6E0C - chains D and J of the 12 polymer chains in the assembly; structure by electron microscopy, 2.63 A resolution.

# Chain D
Name: Histone H2B type 1-J
Organism: Homo sapiens
UniProt: P06899 (H2B1J_HUMAN); residues 0-125 here correspond to UniProt positions 1-126 (UniProt number = residue number + 1)
Amino-acid sequence (126 residues; each row starts with the number of its first residue; numbering starts at 0):
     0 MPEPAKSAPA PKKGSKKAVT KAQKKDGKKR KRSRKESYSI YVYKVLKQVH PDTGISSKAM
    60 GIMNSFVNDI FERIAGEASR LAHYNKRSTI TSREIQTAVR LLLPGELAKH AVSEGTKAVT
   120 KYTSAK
Disordered / not traced: 0-29, 125
UniProt features mapped onto this chain:
  - modified residue: Pro-1 (N-acetylproline), Glu-2 (ADP-ribosyl glutamic acid), Lys-5 (N6-(2-hydroxyisobutyryl)lysine), Ser-6 (ADP-ribosylserine), Lys-11 (N6-(beta-hydroxybutyryl)lysine), Lys-12 (N6-(2-hydroxyisobutyryl)lysine), Ser-14 (Phosphoserine), Lys-15 (N6-acetyllysine), Lys-16 (N6-(beta-hydroxybutyryl)lysine), Lys-20 (N6-(2-hydroxyisobutyryl)lysine), Lys-23 (N6-(2-hydroxyisobutyryl)lysine), Lys-24 (N6-(2-hydroxyisobutyryl)lysine), Lys-34 (N6-(2-hydroxyisobutyryl)lysine), Glu-35 (PolyADP-ribosyl glutamic acid), Ser-36 (Phosphoserine), Lys-43 (N6-(2-hydroxyisobutyryl)lysine), Lys-46 (N6-(2-hydroxyisobutyryl)lysine), Lys-57 (N6,N6-dimethyllysine), Arg-79 (Dimethylated arginine), Lys-85 (N6,N6,N6-trimethyllysine) and 6 more in UniProt
  - glycosylation: Ser-112 (O-linked (GlcNAc) serine)
  - cross-link (Glycyl lysine isopeptide (Lys-Gly)): Lys-5 (interchain with G-Cter in SUMO2), Lys-20 (interchain with G-Cter in SUMO2), Lys-34 (interchain with G-Cter in ubiquitin), Lys-120 (interchain with G-Cter in ubiquitin)

# Chain J
Molecule: 147-nt DNA strand
Sequence (147 nucleotides; each row starts with the number of its first residue):
     1 ATCGAGAATC CCGGTGCCGA GGCCGCTCAA TTGGTCGTAG ACAGCTCTAG CACCGCTTAA
    61 ACGCACGTAC GCGCTGTCCC CCGCGTTTTA ACCGCCAAGG GGATTACTCC CTAGTCTCCA
   121 GGCACGTGTC AGATATATAC ATCCGAT
Disordered / not traced: 1

# How chain D and chain J interact
Residue-residue contacts (17):
  Lys-30(D) / DT104(J)  sugar contact
  Lys-30(D) / DT105(J)  phosphate contact
  Ser-32(D) / DT104(J)  phosphate contact
  Arg-33(D) / DA29(J)  sugar contact
  Tyr-42(D) / DG21(J)  hydrogen bond to the phosphate
  Tyr-42(D) / DG22(J)  phosphate contact
  Gly-53(D) / DG21(J)  phosphate contact
  Ile-54(D) / DA20(J)  sugar contact
  Ile-54(D) / DG21(J)  phosphate contact
  Ser-55(D) / DA20(J)  phosphate contact
  Ser-56(D) / DA20(J)  hydrogen bond to the phosphate
  Arg-86(D) / DG40(J)  phosphate contact
  Arg-86(D) / DA41(J)  salt bridge to the phosphate
  Ser-87(D) / DA39(J)  hydrogen bond to the phosphate
  Ser-87(D) / DG40(J)  hydrogen bond to the phosphate
  Thr-88(D) / DA39(J)  phosphate contact
  Thr-88(D) / DG40(J)  hydrogen bond to the phosphate
Other interface residues (no listed pair), chain D (13 interface residues in all): Glu-35, Lys-85
Other interface residues (no listed pair), chain J (10 interface residues in all): DC28

# In short
13 residues of chain D face 10 of chain J across their interface, with 5 hydrogen bonds and 1 salt bridge.
Among the polar pairs are Tyr-42(D)/DG21(J), Ser-56(D)/DA20(J) and Ser-87(D)/DA39(J).
Chain D is Histone H2B type 1-J (Homo sapiens) and chain J is a 147-nt DNA strand; the structure, Cryo-EM
structure of the CENP-A nucleosome (W601) in complex with a single chain antibody fragment, was determined by
electron microscopy, deposited together with 6DZT, 6E0P and 6O1D.
